7E4R - chains C and E of the 6 polymer chains in the assembly; structure by X-ray diffraction, 2.60 A resolution.

== Chain C ==
Protein: Tubulin alpha-1B chain
Source organism: Bos taurus
UniProt: P81947 (TBA1B_BOVIN); residue numbers follow UniProt; this construct covers 1-440
Amino-acid sequence (440 residues; row label = number of the first residue in the row):
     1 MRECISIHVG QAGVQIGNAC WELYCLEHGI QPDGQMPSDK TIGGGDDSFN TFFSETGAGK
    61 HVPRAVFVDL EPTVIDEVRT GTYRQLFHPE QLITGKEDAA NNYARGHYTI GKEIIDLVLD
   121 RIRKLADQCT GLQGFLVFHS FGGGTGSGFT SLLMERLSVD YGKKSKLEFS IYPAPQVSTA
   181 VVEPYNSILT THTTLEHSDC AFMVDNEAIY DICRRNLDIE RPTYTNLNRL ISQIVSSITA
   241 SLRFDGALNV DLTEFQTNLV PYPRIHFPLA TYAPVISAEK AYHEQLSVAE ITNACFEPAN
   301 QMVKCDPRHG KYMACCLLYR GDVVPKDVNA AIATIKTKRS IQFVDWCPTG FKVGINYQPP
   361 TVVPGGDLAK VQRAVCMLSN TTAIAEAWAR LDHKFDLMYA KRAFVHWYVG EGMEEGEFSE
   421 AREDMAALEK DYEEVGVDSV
Bound ions: Ca2+: Asp39, Thr41, Gly44, Glu55
Residues lining bound ligands: GTP (guanosine-5'-triphosphate): Gly10, Gln11, Ala12, Gln15, Ile16, Asp69, Asp98, Ala99, Ala100, Asn101, Ser140, Gly142, Gly143, Gly144, Thr145, Gly146, Ile171, Val177, Ser178, Thr179, Glu183, Asn206, Tyr224, Leu227, Asn228, Ile231

== Chain E ==
Protein: Stathmin-4
Source organism: Rattus norvegicus
UniProt: P63043 (STMN4_RAT); residues 6-143 here correspond to UniProt positions 50-187 (UniProt number = residue number + 44)
Amino-acid sequence (138 residues; each row starts with the number of its first residue):
     6 MEVIELNKCT SGQSFEVILK PPSFDGVPEF NASLPRRRDP SLEEIQKKLE AAEERRKYQE
    66 AELLKHLAEK REHEREVIQK AIEENNNFIK MAKEKLAQKM ESNKENREAH LAAMLERLQE
   126 KDKHAEEVRK NKELKEEA
Not modelled in the structure: 29-43, 142-143
Curated features (UniProtKB/Swiss-Prot):
  - modified residue: Ser46 (Phosphoserine)

== Chain C / chain E interface ==
Pairs across the interface (32; chain C residue first):
  His107(C) with Lys104(E); Met105(E)
  Tyr108(C) with Lys104(E); Met105(E), hydrophobic; Asn108(E)
  Thr109(C) with Arg112(E)
  Lys112(C) with Met105(E)
  Leu152(C) with Leu101(E), hydrophobic
  Glu155(C) with Leu101(E); Lys104(E), salt bridge
  Arg156(C) with Leu101(E)
  Ser158(C) with Phe93(E); Ile94(E)
  Val159(C) with Ile94(E); Lys98(E)
  Gly162(C) with Ile94(E)
  Lys163(C) with Asn90(E); Phe93(E)
  Thr193(C) with Lys104(E)
  Glu196(C) with Phe93(E); Lys100(E), salt bridge
  His197(C) with Phe93(E)
  Val409(C) with His115(E), hydrogen bond (backbone-side chain)
  Gly410(C) with Arg112(E)
  Glu411(C) with Asn108(E), hydrogen bond (backbone-side chain); Arg112(E), salt bridge
  Gly412(C) with Asn108(E); Asn111(E), hydrogen bond (backbone-side chain); Arg112(E)
  Met413(C) with Asn108(E)
  Glu414(C) with Ser107(E), hydrogen bond; Asn111(E), hydrogen bond
Interface residues without a listed pair, chain E (14 interface residues in all): Ala97

== Summary ==
20 residues of chain C face 14 of chain E across their interface, with 5 hydrogen bonds and 3 salt bridges.
Polar pairs include Glu155(C)-Lys104(E), Glu196(C)-Lys100(E) and Glu411(C)-Arg112(E). Bound to chain C: GTP.
Asp39(C), Thr41(C), Gly44(C) and Glu55(C) coordinate Ca2+.
Chain C is Tubulin alpha-1B chain (Bos taurus) and chain E is Stathmin-4 (Rattus norvegicus); the structure,
Crystal structure of tubulin in complex with D-DM1-SMe, was determined by X-ray diffraction together with 7E4Q
and 7E4Z from the same study.
